Entry 7JK6 (electron microscopy, 4.00 A resolution); this record covers chains D and A of the 6 polymer chains in the assembly.

Chain D:
Protein: Origin recognition complex subunit 4
Source organism: Drosophila melanogaster
UniProtKB: Q9W102 (Q9W102_DROME); residues 1-459 here = UniProt positions 1-459
Chain sequence (462 residues; row label = number of the first residue in the row; numbers below 1 keep their minus sign (Ser-2 is residue -2)):
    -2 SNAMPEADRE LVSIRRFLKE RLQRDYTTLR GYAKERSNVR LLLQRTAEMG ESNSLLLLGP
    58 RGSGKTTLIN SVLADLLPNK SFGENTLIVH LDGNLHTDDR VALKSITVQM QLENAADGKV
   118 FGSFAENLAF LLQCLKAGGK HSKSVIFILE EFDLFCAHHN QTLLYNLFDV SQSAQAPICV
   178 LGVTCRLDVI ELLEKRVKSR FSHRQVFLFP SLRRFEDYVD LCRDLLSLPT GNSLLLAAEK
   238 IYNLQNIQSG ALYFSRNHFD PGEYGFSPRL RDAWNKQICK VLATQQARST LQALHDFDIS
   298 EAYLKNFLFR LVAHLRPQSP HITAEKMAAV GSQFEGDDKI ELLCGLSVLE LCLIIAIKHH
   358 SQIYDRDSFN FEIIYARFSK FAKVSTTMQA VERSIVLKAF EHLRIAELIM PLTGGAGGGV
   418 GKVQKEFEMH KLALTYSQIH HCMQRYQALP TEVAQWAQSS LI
Not modelled in the structure: -2 to 1, 114-116, 245-249, 411-419, 457-459
Construct notes: expression tag (-2 to 0)
Ion coordination: Mg2+: Thr63 (together with ATP)
Residues lining bound ligands:
  - ATP (adenosine-5'-triphosphate), molecule 1: Leu19, Gln20, Thr25, Leu26, Arg27, Tyr29, Arg58, Gly59, Ser60, Gly61, Lys62, Thr63, Thr64, Glu148, Cys182, Glu298, Ala299, Lys302
  - ATP, molecule 2: Arg193, Ser196, Arg197
From the paper describing this entry:
  - mutagenesis - R97A (3-fold): decreased binding to DNA

Chain A:
Protein: Origin recognition complex subunit 1
Source organism: Drosophila melanogaster
UniProtKB: O16810 (ORC1_DROME); numbering as in UniProt (aligned over 440-924)
Chain sequence (488 residues; each row starts with the number of its first residue):
   437 SNAPRRSIHL SNIVEQRVFE DDEIISTPKR GRSKKTVQDN DEDYSPKKSV QKTPTRTRRS
   497 STTTKTATTP SKGITTATAT PMTPSQKMKK IRAGELSPSM QQRTDLPAKD SSKSELQLAR
   557 EQLHVSVVPK SLPCREREFE NIYAFLEGKI QDQCGGCMYV SGVPGTGKTA TVTGVIRTLQ
   617 RMAKQNELPA FEYLEINGMR LTEPRQAYVQ IYKQLTGKTV SWEQAHALLE KRFTTPAPRR
   677 VTTVLLVDEL DILCNRRQDV VYNLLDWPTK SAAKLVVVTI ANTMDLPERL LMGKVTSRLG
   737 LTRLTFQPYS HKQLQEIVTA RLGGSETFKG EAVQLVARKV AAVSGDARRA LDICRRATEI
   797 ADTAAVKCVT MLHVQQALAE MIASAKVQAI RNCSRMEQIF LQAIAAEVTR TGVEETTFMG
   857 VYQQVETIAA FMGVTFPPPG RALRLCSKLG AERLIISEHS RNDLFQKILL NVSADDIHYA
   917 LRVEEMVN
Not modelled in the structure: 437-534, 726-737, 920-924
Construct notes: expression tag (437-439)
Ion coordination: Mg2+: Thr605 (together with ATP)
Residues lining bound ligands: ATP (adenosine-5'-triphosphate): Val561, Val564, Pro565, Leu568, Pro569, Arg571, Gly598, Val599, Pro600, Gly601, Thr602, Gly603, Lys604, Thr605, Ala606, Asp684, Glu685, Asn718, Tyr745, Ile753, Arg757, Ala783, Arg784, Leu787
From the paper describing this entry:
  - mutagenesis - S657A/Q660A: unchanged binding to DNA
  - catalytic residues: Asp684
  - mutagenesis - D684A: abolished catalytic activity on ATP

How chain D and chain A interact:
Contacting residue pairs - 101 pairs, chain D then chain A:
  Arg42(D) - Arg556(A)
  Arg42(D) - Glu795(A)  salt bridge
  Glu45(D) - Arg539(A)
  Glu48(D) - Arg791(A)  salt bridge
  Ser49(D) - His560(A)  hydrogen bond (backbone-side chain)
  Asn50(D) - Arg791(A)  hydrogen bond
  Arg58(D) - Lys884(A)
  Glu81(D) - Thr540(A)
  Asn82(D) - Arg539(A)
  Asn82(D) - Thr540(A)  hydrogen bond (side chain-backbone)
  Asn82(D) - Asp541(A)  hydrogen bond
  Leu84(D) - Gln537(A)
  Met107(D) - Gln537(A)  hydrogen bond (backbone-side chain)
  Phe121(D) - Thr638(A)
  Ala122(D) - Thr638(A)
  Ala122(D) - Gln642(A)
  Leu125(D) - Arg636(A)
  Leu125(D) - Thr638(A)
  Leu129(D) - Arg636(A)
  Cys131(D) - Ser535(A)  hydrogen bond (side chain-backbone)
  Cys131(D) - Met536(A)  hydrophobic
  Lys137(D) - Arg539(A)
  His138(D) - Gln538(A)
  His138(D) - Arg539(A)  hydrogen bond (backbone-backbone)
  Ser139(D) - Met536(A)
  Ser139(D) - Gln537(A)
  Ser139(D) - Arg539(A)
  Lys140(D) - Gln537(A)  hydrogen bond (backbone-backbone)
  Lys140(D) - Gln538(A)
  Asn157(D) - Met635(A)
  Asn157(D) - Ile688(A)
  Thr159(D) - Met635(A)  hydrogen bond (side chain-backbone)
  Tyr162(D) - Met635(A)  hydrophobic
  Tyr162(D) - Glu685(A)  hydrogen bond
  Asp166(D) - Arg636(A)  salt bridge
  Ser168(D) - His560(A)
  Ser168(D) - Ser562(A)
  Gln169(D) - Val561(A)
  Gln169(D) - Ser562(A)  hydrogen bond (backbone-side chain)
  Gln169(D) - Arg784(A)
  Ser170(D) - Ser562(A)  hydrogen bond (backbone-side chain)
  Ala171(D) - Ser562(A)
  Arg183(D) - Arg889(A)
  Leu184(D) - Ala825(A)  hydrophobic
  Leu184(D) - Glu888(A)
  Asp185(D) - Arg889(A)
  Asp185(D) - Asn907(A)
  Lys192(D) - Val599(A)
  Lys192(D) - Pro600(A)
  Arg193(D) - Glu685(A)
  Arg193(D) - Asp687(A)  salt bridge
  Arg193(D) - Asn718(A)  hydrogen bond
  Ser196(D) - Pro600(A)
  Ser196(D) - Asp782(A)
  Ser196(D) - Arg784(A)  hydrogen bond
  Arg197(D) - Arg784(A)
  Phe198(D) - Asp788(A)
  Ser199(D) - Asp788(A)
  His200(D) - Arg785(A)  hydrogen bond
  His200(D) - Met817(A)
  Arg201(D) - Glu795(A)  salt bridge
  Arg201(D) - Met817(A)
  Gln202(D) - Ala819(A)
  Phe204(D) - Ala821(A)  hydrophobic
  Phe206(D) - Ala821(A)
  Phe206(D) - Gln824(A)
  Phe206(D) - Ala825(A)  hydrophobic
  Phe206(D) - Asn828(A)
  Pro207(D) - Asn828(A)  hydrogen bond (backbone-side chain)
  Arg210(D) - Arg827(A)
  Arg210(D) - Asn828(A)
  Arg210(D) - Cys829(A)  hydrogen bond (side chain-backbone)
  Arg210(D) - Gln834(A)  hydrogen bond
  Gln289(D) - Arg831(A)
  Asp293(D) - Ser830(A)
  Asp293(D) - Arg831(A)  salt bridge
  Asp293(D) - Met832(A)  hydrogen bond (backbone-backbone)
  Phe294(D) - Ser830(A)  hydrogen bond (backbone-side chain)
  Phe294(D) - Glu833(A)
  Phe294(D) - Arg877(A)
  Phe294(D) - Arg880(A)
  Phe294(D) - Leu881(A)  hydrophobic
  Asp295(D) - Arg880(A)  salt bridge
  Asp295(D) - Lys884(A)  salt bridge
  Ile296(D) - Asn828(A)
  Ile296(D) - Ser830(A)
  Ser297(D) - Lys884(A)  hydrogen bond
  Tyr300(D) - Arg880(A)
  Phe331(D) - Arg877(A)
  Glu332(D) - Pro874(A)
  Asp334(D) - Pro874(A)
  Arg363(D) - Met855(A)
  Arg363(D) - Phe901(A)
  Glu404(D) - Arg897(A)
  Met407(D) - Arg897(A)
  Met407(D) - Asn898(A)
  Met407(D) - Asp899(A)
  Met407(D) - Phe901(A)  hydrophobic
  Lys428(D) - Phe901(A)
  Leu429(D) - Phe901(A)
  Thr432(D) - Leu900(A)
Also at the interface, not in a pair above, chain D (72 interface residues in all): Lys31, Ala44, Met46, Lys77, Ala126, Lys133, Asn163, Cys182, His292, Asp335, Ala430, Leu431, Gln435
Also at the interface, not in a pair above, chain A (66 interface residues in all): Pro543, Gln553, Asn633, Lys649, Asp684, Arg792, Glu816, Lys822, Pro873, Pro875, Gly876, Ala887

In short:
72 residues of chain D face 66 of chain A across their interface; the contacts include 21 hydrogen bonds and 8
salt bridges. Polar contacts include Arg42(D)-Glu795(A), Glu48(D)-Arg791(A) and Asp166(D)-Arg636(A). From the
paper: the catalytic residue Asp684(A); R97A of chain D reduces binding to DNA; 3 substitutions were tested in
all.
Here chain D is Origin recognition complex subunit 4 and chain A is Origin recognition complex subunit 1, both
from Drosophila melanogaster. Entry 7JK6 (Structure of Drosophila ORC in the active conformation) was
determined by electron microscopy, deposited together with 7JGR, 7JGS, 7JK2, 7JK3, 7JK4 and 7JK5.
